8RUV - chains A and B; structure by X-ray diffraction, 1.66 A resolution.

# Chain A
Name: Egl nine homolog 1
From: Homo sapiens
Notes: EC 1.14.11.29
UniProtKB: Q9GZT9 (EGLN1_HUMAN); numbering as in UniProt (aligned over 181-407)
Amino-acid sequence (227 residues; row label = number of the first residue in the row):
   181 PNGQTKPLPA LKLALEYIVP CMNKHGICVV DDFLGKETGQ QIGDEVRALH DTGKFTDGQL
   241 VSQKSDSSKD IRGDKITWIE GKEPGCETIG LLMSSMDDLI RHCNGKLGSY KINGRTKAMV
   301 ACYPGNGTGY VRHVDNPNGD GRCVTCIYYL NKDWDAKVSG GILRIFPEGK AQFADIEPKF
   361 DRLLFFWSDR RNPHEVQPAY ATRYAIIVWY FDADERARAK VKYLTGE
Not modelled in the structure: 181-188, 407
Sequence notes: engineered mutation I387 (Thr in Q9GZT9)
Metal / ion sites: Fe ion: H313, D315, H374 (together with 2-oxoglutaric acid)
Ligand contacts: 2-oxoglutaric acid (AKG): R252, M299, Y303, Y310, H313, D315, I327, Y329, L343, H374, V376, R383, A385, I387, W389
Swiss-Prot annotation at these positions:
  - region: V241 to I251 (Beta(2)beta(3) 'finger-like' loop)
  - binding site (Fe cation): H313, D315, H374
  - binding site (2-oxoglutarate): R383
  - modified residue (S-nitrosocysteine): C201, C208, C302, C323, C326
  - natural variant: P317 (P317R: In ECYT3), R371 (R371H: In ECYT3)
  - mutagenesis: C201 (C201A: Little change in enzyme activity), C208 (C208A: Little change in enzyme activity), R252 (R252A: Reduced C-terminal ODD domain (CODD) hydroxylation of HIF1A), D254 (D254A/K: Reduced C-terminal ODD domain (CODD) hxdroxylation of HIF1A), C266 (C266A: Little change in enzyme activity), C283 (C283A: Little change in enzyme activity), C302 (C302A: Slight increase in enzyme activity), Y303 (Y303F: No effect), C323 (C323A: Little change in enzyme activity), C326 (C326A: Slight increase in enzyme activity), R383 (R383A: Reduces enzyme activity by 95%)

# Chain B
Name: Hypoxia-inducible Factor-2alpha
UniProtKB: Q99814 (EPAS1_HUMAN); residues 524-542 here = UniProt positions 524-542
Amino-acid sequence (19 residues; each row starts with the number of its first residue):
   524 LDLETLAPYI PMDGEDFQL

# Interface between chain A and chain B
Residue-residue contacts - 59 pairs, chain A then chain B:
  Q239(A) - P531(B)
  Q239(A) - Y532(B)  hydrogen bond (backbone-backbone)
  L240(A) - T528(B)
  L240(A) - L529(B)
  L240(A) - A530(B)
  L240(A) - Y532(B)
  V241(A) - E527(B)
  V241(A) - A530(B)  hydrogen bond (backbone-backbone)
  V241(A) - P531(B)
  V241(A) - Y532(B)
  S242(A) - E527(B)  hydrogen bond (backbone-backbone)
  S242(A) - T528(B)
  K244(A) - T528(B)
  I251(A) - T528(B)
  I251(A) - L529(B)  hydrophobic
  R252(A) - P531(B)
  R252(A) - Y532(B)
  W258(A) - Y532(B)
  D277(A) - F540(B)
  D277(A) - L542(B)
  I280(A) - L542(B)  hydrophobic
  R281(A) - L542(B)  hydrogen bond (side chain-backbone)
  N293(A) - Q541(B)
  N293(A) - L542(B)  hydrogen bond (backbone-backbone)
  G294(A) - F540(B)
  G294(A) - L542(B)
  R295(A) - D539(B)
  R295(A) - F540(B)  hydrogen bond (backbone-backbone)
  T296(A) - I533(B)
  Y310(A) - L529(B)  hydrogen bond (side chain-backbone)
  Y310(A) - A530(B)
  Y310(A) - P531(B)
  R312(A) - L529(B)
  H313(A) - L529(B)
  H313(A) - P531(B)
  V314(A) - A530(B)
  D315(A) - A530(B)
  D315(A) - P531(B)
  P317(A) - L526(B)  hydrophobic
  P317(A) - E527(B)
  P317(A) - A530(B)
  N318(A) - D525(B)
  N318(A) - E527(B)
  R322(A) - P531(B)  hydrogen bond (side chain-backbone)
  R322(A) - I533(B)
  R370(A) - L526(B)
  W389(A) - P531(B)  hydrophobic
  W389(A) - I533(B)  hydrophobic
  Y390(A) - L542(B)  hydrophobic
  F391(A) - I533(B)  hydrophobic
  F391(A) - D539(B)
  R396(A) - I533(B)
  R396(A) - P534(B)  hydrogen bond (side chain-backbone)
  R396(A) - M535(B)  hydrogen bond
  R396(A) - D539(B)  salt bridge
  K400(A) - M535(B)
  K400(A) - D539(B)  salt bridge
  Y403(A) - M535(B)  hydrophobic
  Y403(A) - D536(B)
Other interface residues (no listed pair), chain A (34 interface residues in all): I292, V311, D320, A399

# In short
Chain A and chain B form an interface of 34 and 16 residues respectively; the contacts include 10 hydrogen
bonds and 2 salt bridges. Polar pairs include R396(A)-D539(B), K400(A)-D539(B) and R281(A)-L542(B). Chain A
binds 2-oxoglutaric acid.
Chain A is Egl nine homolog 1 (Homo sapiens) and chain B is Hypoxia-inducible Factor-2alpha; the structure,
HIF prolyl hydroxylase 2 (PHD2) T387I variant bound to Fe(III), 2-oxoglutarate (2OG) and Hypoxia-inducible
Factor 2alpha ..., was determined by X-ray diffraction.
